Entry 5MJ3 (X-ray diffraction, 1.74 A resolution); this record covers chains B and C of the 3 polymer chains in the assembly.

== Chain B ==
Protein: Interleukin-23 subunit alpha
From: Homo sapiens
Reference sequence: Q9NPF7 (IL23A_HUMAN); numbering as in UniProt (aligned over 20-189)
Chain sequence (179 residues; row label = number of the first residue in the row):
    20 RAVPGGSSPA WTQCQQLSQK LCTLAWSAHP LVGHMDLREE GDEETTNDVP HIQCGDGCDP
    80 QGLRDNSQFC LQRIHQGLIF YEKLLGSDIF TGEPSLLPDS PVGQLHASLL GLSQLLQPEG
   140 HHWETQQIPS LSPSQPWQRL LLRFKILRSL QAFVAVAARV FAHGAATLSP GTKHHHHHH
Not modelled in the structure: 20-26, 142-149, 190-198
Disulfides: Cys77-Cys89
Differences from the reference sequence: expression tag (190-198)

== Chain C ==
Protein: Alphabody MA12
From: synthetic construct
Chain sequence (118 residues; row label = number of the first residue in the row):
     1 HMSIQEIQKE IAQIQAVIAG IQKYIYTMTG GSGGSGGGGS GGSGGMSIEE IQKQIAAIQC
    61 QIAAIQKQIY AMTGSGGGGS GGSGGGGSGM SIEEIQKQIA AIQEQILAIY KQIMAMVT
Not modelled in the structure: 1, 29-45, 73-85
Modified / non-standard residues: Cys60 (S-(2-amino-2-oxoethyl)-L-cysteine; YCM)

== Chain B / chain C interface ==
Residue-residue contacts - 30 pairs, chain B then chain C:
  Ser46(B) - Tyr24(C)
  Ala47(B) - Tyr24(C)  hydrogen bond (backbone-side chain)
  His48(B) - Tyr24(C)
  His48(B) - Tyr110(C)  hydrogen bond
  Pro49(B) - Gly20(C)
  Pro49(B) - Tyr24(C)
  Pro49(B) - Met114(C)
  Leu50(B) - Gly20(C)
  Val51(B) - Ala16(C)
  Asp55(B) - Ala16(C)
  Leu56(B) - Gln13(C)
  Leu56(B) - Ala16(C)  hydrophobic
  Glu112(B) - Lys111(C)  salt bridge
  Pro113(B) - Leu107(C)  hydrophobic
  Pro113(B) - Tyr110(C)  hydrophobic
  Pro113(B) - Lys111(C)
  Leu115(B) - Tyr110(C)
  Leu115(B) - Met114(C)  hydrophobic
  Leu116(B) - Thr118(C)
  Asp118(B) - Thr118(C)
  Ser119(B) - Thr118(C)
  Pro120(B) - Val117(C)
  Trp156(B) - Gln103(C)
  Trp156(B) - Ile106(C)  hydrophobic
  Leu159(B) - Leu107(C)  hydrophobic
  Leu159(B) - Tyr110(C)  hydrophobic
  Leu160(B) - Gln13(C)
  Leu160(B) - Val17(C)  hydrophobic
  Arg162(B) - Tyr110(C)  hydrogen bond
  Phe163(B) - Val17(C)  hydrophobic
Also at the interface, not in a pair above, chain B (21 interface residues in all): Pro155
Also at the interface, not in a pair above, chain C (15 interface residues in all): Ile14, Ile21
Interface features reported in the paper:
  - specific contacts: Trp156(B)-Ile106(C), Gln13(C)-Trp156(B) (water-mediated contact)
  - interface residues, chain C: Tyr110(C)

== Overview ==
21 residues of chain B face 15 of chain C across their interface, with 3 hydrogen bonds and 1 salt bridge.
Polar contacts include Glu112(B)-Lys111(C), Ala47(B)-Tyr24(C) and His48(B)-Tyr110(C). The authors report a
contact between Trp156(B) and Ile106(C); a water-mediated contact between Gln13(C) and Trp156(B). From the
paper: the interface residue Tyr110(C).
Here chain B is Interleukin-23 subunit alpha (Homo sapiens) and chain C is Alphabody MA12 (synthetic
construct). Entry 5MJ3 (Interleukin-23 complex with an antagonistic alphabody, crystal form 1) was determined
by X-ray diffraction together with 5MJ4 from the same study.
